Entry 2AFI (X-ray diffraction, 3.10 A resolution); this record covers chains A and D of the 8 polymer chains in the assembly.

[Chain A]
Molecule: Nitrogenase molybdenum-iron protein
Source organism: Azotobacter vinelandii
Notes: EC 1.18.6.1
UniProt: P07328 (NIFD_AZOVI); residues 2-492 here correspond to UniProt positions 1-491 (UniProt number = residue number - 1)
Amino-acid sequence (491 residues; numbered 2 to 492; the number before each row is that of its first residue):
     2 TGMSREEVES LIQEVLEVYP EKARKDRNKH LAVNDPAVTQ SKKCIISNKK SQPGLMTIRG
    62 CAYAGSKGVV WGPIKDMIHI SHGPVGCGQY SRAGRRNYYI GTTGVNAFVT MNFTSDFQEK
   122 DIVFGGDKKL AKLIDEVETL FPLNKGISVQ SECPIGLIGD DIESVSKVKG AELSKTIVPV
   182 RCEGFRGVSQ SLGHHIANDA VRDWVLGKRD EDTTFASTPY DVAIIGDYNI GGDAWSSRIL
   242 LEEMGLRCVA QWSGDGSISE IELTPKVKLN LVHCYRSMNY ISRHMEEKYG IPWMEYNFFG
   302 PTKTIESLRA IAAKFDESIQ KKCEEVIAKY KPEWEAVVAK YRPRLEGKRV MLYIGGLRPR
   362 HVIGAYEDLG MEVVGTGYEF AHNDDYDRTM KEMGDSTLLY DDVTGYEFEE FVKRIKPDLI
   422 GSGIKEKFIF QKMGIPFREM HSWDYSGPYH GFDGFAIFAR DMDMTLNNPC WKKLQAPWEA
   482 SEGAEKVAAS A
Not modelled in the structure: 2-4, 481-492
Bound ions: fe(8)-S(7) cluster Fe: C62, C88, C154 (shared with 3 residues of chain B); fe(7)-mo-S(9)-n cluster Fe near C275 (its only coordinating residue here)
Residues lining bound ligands:
  - fe(7)-mo-S(9)-n cluster (CFN): V70, R96, H195, Y229, I231, C275, S278, I355, G356, G357, L358, R359, P360, F381, H442
  - fe(8)-S(7) cluster (CLF): C62, Y64, P85, G87, C88, Y91, E153, C154, G185
  - 3-hydroxy-3-carboxy-adipic acid (HCA): A65, R96, Q191, G424, I425, K426, H442

[Chain D]
Molecule: Nitrogenase molybdenum-iron protein
Source organism: Azotobacter vinelandii
Notes: EC 1.18.6.1
UniProt: P07329 (NIFK_AZOVI); residues 2-523 here correspond to UniProt positions 1-522 (UniProt number = residue number - 1)
Amino-acid sequence (522 residues; each row starts with the number of its first residue):
     2 SQQVDKIKAS YPLFLDQDYK DMLAKKRDGF EEKYPQDKID EVFQWTTTKE YQELNFQREA
    62 LTVNPAKACQ PLGAVLCALG FEKTMPYVHG SQGCVAYFRS YFNRHFREPV SCVSDSMTED
   122 AAVFGGQQNM KDGLQNCKAT YKPDMIAVST TCMAEVIGDD LNAFINNSKK EGFIPDEFPV
   182 PFAHTPSFVG SHVTGWDNMF EGIARYFTLK SMDDKVVGSN KKINIVPGFE TYLGNFRVIK
   242 RMLSEMGVGY SLLSDPEEVL DTPADGQFRM YAGGTTQEEM KDAPNALNTV LLQPWHLEKT
   302 KKFVEGTWKH EVPKLNIPMG LDWTDEFLMK VSEISGQPIP ASLTKERGRL VDMMTDSHTW
   362 LHGKRFALWG DPDFVMGLVK FLLELGCEPV HILCHNGNKR WKKAVDAILA ASPYGKNATV
   422 YIGKDLWHLR SLVFTDKPDF MIGNSYGKFI QRDTLHKGKE FEVPLIRIGF PIFDRHHLHR
   482 STTLGYEGAM QILTTLVNSI LERLDEETRG MQATDYNHDL VR
Bound ions: fe(8)-S(7) cluster Fe: C70, C95, C153 (shared with 3 residues of chain C); Ca2+ site 1: R108, E109 (shared with 2 residues of chain B); Ca2+ site 2: D353, D357 (shared with 2 residues of chain B)
Residues lining bound ligands: fe(8)-S(7) cluster (CLF): C70, P72, S92, G94, C95, Y98, F99, T152, C153, S188

[How chain A and chain D interact]
Pairs across the interface - 48 pairs, chain A then chain D:
  R93(A) - L521(D)
  A94(A) - L521(D)  hydrophobic
  R97(A) - D520(D)  salt bridge
  Y99(A) - Y517(D)
  Y99(A) - N518(D)  hydrogen bond
  Y99(A) - D520(D)  hydrogen bond
  Y100(A) - Y517(D)
  I101(A) - Q513(D)
  G102(A) - Q513(D)
  T103(A) - M512(D)
  T103(A) - Q513(D)  hydrogen bond
  T104(A) - M512(D)
  N107(A) - Q513(D)
  F429(A) - D357(D)
  Q432(A) - T356(D)  hydrogen bond
  Q432(A) - D357(D)  hydrogen bond
  K433(A) - D353(D)  salt bridge
  D445(A) - T360(D)
  Y446(A) - W361(D)  hydrophobic
  Y446(A) - V522(D)
  Y446(A) - R523(D)
  M465(A) - T360(D)
  M465(A) - H363(D)
  T466(A) - H359(D)  hydrogen bond
  N469(A) - H359(D)
  N469(A) - H363(D)
  P470(A) - E385(D)
  P470(A) - G387(D)
  P470(A) - Y415(D)
  C471(A) - T356(D)
  W472(A) - T356(D)
  K474(A) - L322(D)
  K474(A) - D323(D)  salt bridge
  K474(A) - R348(D)  hydrogen bond (backbone-side chain)
  K474(A) - V352(D)
  L475(A) - R348(D)  hydrogen bond (backbone-side chain)
  L475(A) - V352(D)  hydrophobic
  Q476(A) - R348(D)
  A477(A) - R348(D)
  P478(A) - D326(D)
  P478(A) - M330(D)  hydrophobic
  P478(A) - R348(D)
  W479(A) - D326(D)
  W479(A) - M330(D)  hydrophobic
  W479(A) - I340(D)  hydrophobic
  W479(A) - T345(D)  hydrogen bond
  W479(A) - R348(D)
  W479(A) - Y487(D)
Other interface residues (no listed pair), chain A (30 interface residues in all): W236, R439, N468
Other interface residues (no listed pair), chain D (32 interface residues in all): L329, M355, L384, L386, D516

[Overview]
The interface between chain A and chain D involves 30 residues on one side and 32 on the other; the contacts
include 9 hydrogen bonds and 3 salt bridges. Polar pairs include R97(A)-D520(D), K433(A)-D353(D) and
K474(A)-D323(D).
Chain A is Nitrogenase molybdenum-iron protein and chain D is Nitrogenase molybdenum-iron protein, both from
Azotobacter vinelandii; the structure, Crystal Structure of MgADP bound Av2-Av1 Complex, was determined by
X-ray diffraction (same publication as 4WZB and 2AFH).
